PDB entry 7UO7 | electron microscopy, 3.09 A resolution | chains T and D of the 6 polymer chains in the assembly

[Chain T]
Molecule: Template RNA
Sequence (55 nucleotides; numbered 1 to 55; the number before each row is that of its first residue):
     1 CUAUCCCCAU GUGAGCGGCU CAGCUUCUUA GGAGAAUGAC GUAGCAUGCU ACGCG
Unresolved in the structure: 1-18, 53-55

[Chain D]
Name: Non-structural protein 8
Organism: Severe acute respiratory syndrome coronavirus 2
UniProt: P0DTD1 (R1AB_SARS2); residues 1-198 here correspond to UniProt positions 3943-4140 (UniProt number = residue number + 3942)
Amino-acid sequence (198 residues; numbered 1 to 198; the number before each row is that of its first residue):
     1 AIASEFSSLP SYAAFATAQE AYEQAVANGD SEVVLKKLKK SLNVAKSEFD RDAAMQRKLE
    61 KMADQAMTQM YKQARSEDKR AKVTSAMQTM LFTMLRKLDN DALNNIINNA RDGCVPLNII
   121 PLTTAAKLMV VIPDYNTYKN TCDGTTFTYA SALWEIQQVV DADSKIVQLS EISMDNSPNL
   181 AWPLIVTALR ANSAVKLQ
Unresolved in the structure: 1-5, 192-198
UniProt features mapped onto this chain:
  - site: Gln198 (Cleavage)

[Interface between chain T and chain D]
Residue-residue contacts (6):
  U28(T) - Gln65(D)  hydrogen bond to the phosphate
  U29(T) - Lys61(D)  salt bridge to the phosphate
  U29(T) - Gln65(D)  hydrogen bond to the phosphate
  A39(T) - Lys40(D)  phosphate contact
  A39(T) - Asn43(D)  hydrogen bond to the sugar
  C40(T) - Lys40(D)  salt bridge to the phosphate
Also at the interface, not in a pair above, chain T (5 interface residues in all): G38

[Overview]
5 residues of chain T and 4 residues of chain D are in contact; the contacts include 3 hydrogen bonds and 2
salt bridges. Polar contacts include A39(T)-Asn43(D), U28(T)-Gln65(D) and U29(T)-Gln65(D).
Here chain T is Template RNA and chain D is Non-structural protein 8 (Severe acute respiratory syndrome
coronavirus 2). Entry 7UO7 (SARS-CoV-2 replication-transcription complex bound to ATP, in a pre-catalytic
state) was determined by electron microscopy (same publication as 7UO4, 7UO9 and 7UOE).
